9ARW - chains C and F of the 8 polymer chains in the assembly; structure by electron microscopy, 3.80 A resolution.

[Chain C]
Protein: Type III-B CRISPR module RAMP protein Cmr4
From: Dissulfurispira thermophila
Reference sequence: A0A7G1H376 (A0A7G1H376_9BACT); residues 1-315 here = UniProt positions 1-315
Amino-acid sequence (315 residues; each row starts with the number of its first residue):
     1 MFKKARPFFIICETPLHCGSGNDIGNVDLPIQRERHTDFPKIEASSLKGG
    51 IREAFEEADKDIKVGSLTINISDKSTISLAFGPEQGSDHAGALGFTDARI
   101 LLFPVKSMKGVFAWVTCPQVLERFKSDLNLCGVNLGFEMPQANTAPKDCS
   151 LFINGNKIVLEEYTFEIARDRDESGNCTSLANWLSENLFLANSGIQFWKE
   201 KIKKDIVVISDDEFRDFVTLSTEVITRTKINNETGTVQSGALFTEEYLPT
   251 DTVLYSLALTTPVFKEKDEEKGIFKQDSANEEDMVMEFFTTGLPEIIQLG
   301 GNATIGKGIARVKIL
Not modelled in the structure: 1-4, 84-89, 94-95, 191-195, 228-241, 262-271

[Chain F]
Protein: CRISPR type III-B/RAMP module-associated protein Cmr5
From: Dissulfurispira thermophila
Reference sequence: A0A7G1H353 (A0A7G1H353_9BACT); numbering as in UniProt (aligned over 1-140)
Amino-acid sequence (140 residues; numbered 1 to 140; the number before each row is that of its first residue):
     1 MTDNNLTIQKSIERQRAAFAYKCAEAGKSITKSKEYKAYVKNIPMLIKTN
    51 GIGATFAFVKAKSEADVDKSGYAYKLIYEQTTEWLKQEPKGLIYEKLNNT
   101 DMVKALVELDSDKYRAVTNEVLALFVWLKRFAEGLIEGEK
Not modelled in the structure: 1-3, 138-140

[Interface between chain C and chain F]
Residue-residue contacts - 16 pairs, chain C then chain F:
  Met108(C) with Arg115(F), hydrogen bond (backbone-side chain); Asn119(F), hydrogen bond
  Lys109(C) with Asp112(F), salt bridge
  Asn154(C) with Leu92(F)
  Lys157(C) with Lys90(F)
  Glu162(C) with Arg16(F), hydrogen bond (backbone-side chain)
  Tyr163(C) with Gln9(F); Glu13(F); Arg16(F)
  Thr164(C) with Ile8(F)
  Phe165(C) with Ile8(F), hydrophobic
  Asp212(C) with Thr7(F)
  Glu213(C) with Thr7(F); Gln9(F), hydrogen bond (backbone-side chain)
  Asp216(C) with Gln9(F)
  Phe217(C) with Gln9(F)
Interface residues without a listed pair, chain C (15 interface residues in all): Lys106, Ile153, Leu220
Interface residues without a listed pair, chain F (13 interface residues in all): Lys10, Ile12, Pro89

[Overview]
Chain C and chain F form an interface of 15 and 13 residues respectively, with 4 hydrogen bonds and 1 salt
bridge. Among the polar pairs are Lys109(C)-Asp112(F), Met108(C)-Arg115(F) and Met108(C)-Asn119(F).
Chain C is Type III-B CRISPR module RAMP protein Cmr4 and chain F is CRISPR type III-B/RAMP module-associated
protein Cmr5, both from Dissulfurispira thermophila; the structure, Structure of the guideless DtCmr Type III
CRISPR complex, was determined by electron microscopy.
